Entry 5W7W (X-ray diffraction, 1.35 A resolution); this record covers chain T.

Chain T:
Molecule: Aprataxin and PNK-like factor
Source organism: Homo sapiens
Notes: EC 4.2.99.18
UniProtKB: Q8IW19 (APLF_HUMAN); residues 1-105 here = UniProt positions 1-105
Amino-acid sequence (108 residues; numbered -2 to 105; the number before each row is that of its first residue; numbers below 1 keep their minus sign (Ser-2 is residue -2)):
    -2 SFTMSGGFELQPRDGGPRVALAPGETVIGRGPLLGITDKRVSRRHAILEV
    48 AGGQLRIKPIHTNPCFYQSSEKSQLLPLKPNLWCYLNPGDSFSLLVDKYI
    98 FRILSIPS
Disordered / not traced: -2 to -1, 105
Differences from the reference sequence: expression tag (-2 to 0)
Bound ions: Na+: Gly32 (shared with 1 residue of chain A)
Swiss-Prot annotation at these positions:
  - mutagenesis: Arg27 (R27A: Does not affect interaction with XRCC5 and XRCC6; decreased ability to promote non-homologous end-joining (NHEJ))

Summary:
From UniProt: one mutagenesis site.
Chain T is Aprataxin and PNK-like factor (Homo sapiens); the structure, Crystal Structure of FHA domain of
human APLF, was determined by X-ray diffraction, deposited together with 5W7X and 5W7Y.
